7X7T - chains L and H of the 7 polymer chains in the assembly; structure by electron microscopy, 3.48 A resolution.

Chain L:
Molecule: X10 light chain
Source organism: Mus musculus
Amino-acid sequence (111 residues; each row starts with the number of its first residue):
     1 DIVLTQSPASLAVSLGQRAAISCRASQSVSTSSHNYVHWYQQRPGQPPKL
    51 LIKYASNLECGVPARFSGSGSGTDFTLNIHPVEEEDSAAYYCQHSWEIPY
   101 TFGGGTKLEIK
Disulfide bonds: Cys-23/Cys-92

Chain H:
Molecule: X10 heavy chain
Source organism: Mus musculus
Amino-acid sequence (121 residues; each row starts with the number of its first residue):
     1 EVQLQQSGPELVKPGASVKISCKTSGYTFTEYTLHWVKQSHGKSLEWIGG
    51 FDPNFGGATYNLKFEDKATLTVDKSSNTAYMELRSLTSEDSAVFYCARGD
   101 YGTSYAYFDFWGQGTTLTVSS
Disulfide bonds: Cys-22/Cys-96

How chain L and chain H interact:
Pairs across the interface - 32 pairs, chain L then chain H:
  His-38(L) with Ala-106(H), hydrogen bond (side chain-backbone)
  Tyr-40(L) with Tyr-107(H); Phe-108(H), hydrogen bond (side chain-backbone); Trp-111(H), hydrophobic
  Gln-42(L) with Gln-39(H), hydrogen bond; Tyr-95(H), hydrogen bond
  Gln-46(L) with Tyr-95(H)
  Pro-47(L) with Trp-111(H), hydrophobic; Gly-112(H)
  Pro-48(L) with Leu-45(H), hydrophobic; Tyr-95(H); Trp-111(H)
  Leu-50(L) with Tyr-107(H), hydrophobic
  Lys-53(L) with Tyr-107(H)
  Tyr-54(L) with Ala-106(H); Tyr-107(H), hydrophobic
  Tyr-91(L) with Gln-39(H), hydrogen bond; Lys-43(H); Leu-45(H), hydrophobic
  Gln-93(L) with Ala-106(H); Phe-108(H)
  Ser-95(L) with Ala-106(H)
  Ile-98(L) with Trp-47(H); Thr-59(H)
  Pro-99(L) with Asn-61(H)
  Tyr-100(L) with Trp-47(H); Tyr-105(H), hydrogen bond (side chain-backbone)
  Phe-102(L) with Leu-45(H), hydrogen bond (backbone-backbone); Phe-108(H), hydrophobic; Trp-111(H), hydrophobic
  Gly-103(L) with Ser-44(H), hydrogen bond (backbone-side chain)
  Gly-104(L) with Ser-44(H), hydrogen bond (backbone-side chain)
Other interface residues (no listed pair), chain H (18 interface residues in all): Val-37, Tyr-60, Leu-62, Asp-109

In short:
The chain L/chain H interface involves 18 residues from each chain, with 9 hydrogen bonds. Among the polar
pairs are His-38(L)/Ala-106(H), Tyr-40(L)/Phe-108(H) and Gln-42(L)/Gln-39(H).
Here chain L is X10 light chain and chain H is X10 heavy chain, both from Mus musculus. Entry 7X7T (Cryo-EM
structure of SARS-CoV-2 spike protein in complex with three nAbs X01, X10 and X17) was determined by electron
microscopy together with 7X7U and 7X7V from the same study.
